4PM6 - chain A; structure by X-ray diffraction, 1.56 A resolution.

[Chain A]
Name: Beta-lactamase CTX-M-14
From: Klebsiella pneumoniae subsp. pneumoniae
UniProtKB: G8XD06 (G8XD06_KLEPH); the author numbering skips numbers that UniProt does not, so the offset changes along the chain: 25-57 = UniProt 29-61; 59-238 = UniProt 62-241; 240-252 = UniProt 242-254; 254-290 = UniProt 255-291
Amino-acid sequence (263 residues; numbered 25 to 290; 3 numbers in that range are skipped by the numbering (no residue carries them; nothing is unmodelled there); the number before each row is that of its first residue):
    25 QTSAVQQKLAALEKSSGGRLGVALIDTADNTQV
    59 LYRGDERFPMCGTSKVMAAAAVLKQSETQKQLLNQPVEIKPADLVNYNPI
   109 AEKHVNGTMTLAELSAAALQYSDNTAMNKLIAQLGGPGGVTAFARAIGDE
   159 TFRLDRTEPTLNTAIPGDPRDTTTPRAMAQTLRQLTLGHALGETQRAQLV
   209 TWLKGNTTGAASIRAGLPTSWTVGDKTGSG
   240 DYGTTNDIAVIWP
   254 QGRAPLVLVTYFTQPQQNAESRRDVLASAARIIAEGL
Construct notes: engineered mutation G70 (Ser73 in G8XD06)
What the authors report for this chain:
  - contacts within the chain: N170-D240
  - mutagenesis - S237A/R276A, S237A/R276N, R276A, R276N: unchanged catalytic activity on benzylpenicillin
  - mutagenesis - S237A: increased catalytic activity on benzylpenicillin
  - mutagenesis - S237A/R276A (4-fold), S237A/R276N (4-fold): decreased catalytic activity on cephalothin
  - mutagenesis - S237A: unchanged growth in response to benzylpenicillin
  - specificity-determining residues: S237, R276

[Overview]
The paper reports that S237A/R276A and S237A/R276N reduce catalytic activity on cephalothin; specificity
determinants S237 and R276; 5 substitutions were tested in all.
Chain A is Beta-lactamase CTX-M-14 (Klebsiella pneumoniae subsp. pneumoniae); the structure, Crystal structure
of CTX-M-14 S70G beta-lactamase at 1.56 Angstroms resolution, was determined by X-ray diffraction, deposited
together with 4PM5, 4PM7, 4PM8, 4PM9 and 4PMA.
